Entry 7UZQ (electron microscopy, 2.17 A resolution); this record covers chains K and L of the 4 polymer chains in the assembly.

Chain K:
Name: Blood group Rh(CE) polypeptide
Organism: Homo sapiens
UniProt: P18577 (RHCE_HUMAN); residue numbers follow UniProt; this construct covers 1-417
Amino-acid sequence (417 residues; numbered 1 to 417; the number before each row is that of its first residue):
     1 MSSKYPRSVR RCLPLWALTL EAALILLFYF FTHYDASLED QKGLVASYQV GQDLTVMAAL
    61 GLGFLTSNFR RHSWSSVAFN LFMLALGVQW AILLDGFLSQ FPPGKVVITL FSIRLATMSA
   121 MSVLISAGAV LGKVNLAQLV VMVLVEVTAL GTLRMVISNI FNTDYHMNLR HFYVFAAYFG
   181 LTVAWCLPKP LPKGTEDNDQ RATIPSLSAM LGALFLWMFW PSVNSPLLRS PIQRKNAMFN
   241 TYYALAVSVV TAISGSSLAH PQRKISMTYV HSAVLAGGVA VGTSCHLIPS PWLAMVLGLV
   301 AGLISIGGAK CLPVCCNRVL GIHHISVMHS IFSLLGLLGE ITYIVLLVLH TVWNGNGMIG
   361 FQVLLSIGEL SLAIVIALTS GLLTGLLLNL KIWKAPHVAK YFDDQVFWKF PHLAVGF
Unresolved in the structure: 1, 36-40, 101-104, 191-199, 316-324, 351-359
Swiss-Prot annotation at these positions:
  - natural variant: Trp-16 (C16W: Found in antigen c/Rh4; this construct carries the variant), Ala-36 (A36T: In C(X)/Rh9 antigen), Gln-41 (Q41R: Found in antigen C(W)/Rh8), Leu-60 (L60I: Found in antigen C/Rh2), Asn-68 (N68S: Found in antigen C/Rh2), Pro-103 (P103S: Found in antigen C/Rh2), Arg-154 (R154T: Found in antigen RhEKH), Pro-226 (A226P: Found in antigen E/Rh3; this construct carries the variant), Gln-233 (Q233E: Found in antigen RhEFM), Met-238 (M238V: Found in antigen RhEFM), Leu-245 (L245V: In VS antigen), His-329 (H329D; H329R)

Chain L:
Name: Ammonium transporter Rh type A
Organism: Homo sapiens
UniProt: Q02094 (RHAG_HUMAN); numbering as in UniProt (aligned over 1-409)
Amino-acid sequence (409 residues; numbered 1 to 409; the number before each row is that of its first residue):
     1 MRFTFPLMAI VLEIAMIVLF GLFVEYETDQ TVLEQLNITK PTDMGIFFEL YPLFQDVHVM
    61 IFVGFGFLMT FLKKYGFSSV GINLLVAALG LQWGTIVQGI LQSQGQKFNI GIKNMINADF
   121 SAATVLISFG AVLGKTSPTQ MLIMTILEIV FFAHNEYLVS EIFKASDIGA SMTIHAFGAY
   181 FGLAVAGILY RSGLRKGHEN EESAYYSDLF AMIGTLFLWM FWPSFNSAIA EPGDKQCRAI
   241 VNTYFSLAAC VLTAFAFSSL VEHRGKLNMV HIQNATLAGG VAVGTCADMA IHPFGSMIIG
   301 SIAGMVSVLG YKFLTPLFTT KLRIHDTCGV HNLHGLPGVV GGLAGIVAVA MGASNTSMAM
   361 QAAALGSSIG TAVVGGLMTG LILKLPLWGQ PSDQNCYDDS VYWKVPKTR
Unresolved in the structure: 27-47

Interface between chain K and chain L:
Contacting residue pairs - 118 pairs, chain K then chain L:
  Tyr-5(K) with Arg-264(L)
  Pro-6(K) with Arg-264(L), hydrogen bond (backbone-side chain)
  Arg-7(K) with Arg-264(L)
  Ser-8(K) with Arg-264(L)
  Val-9(K) with Ser-259(L); Arg-264(L), hydrogen bond (backbone-backbone); Gly-265(L)
  Arg-10(K) with Ser-259(L); Leu-260(L), hydrogen bond (side chain-backbone); Val-261(L); Glu-262(L), hydrogen bond (side chain-backbone); His-263(L); Arg-264(L); Gly-265(L)
  Leu-13(K) with Ser-259(L)
  Pro-14(K) with Ala-256(L); Ser-259(L); Leu-260(L)
  Ala-17(K) with Ala-256(L), hydrophobic
  Leu-18(K) with Ala-256(L), hydrophobic; Phe-257(L), hydrophobic
  Glu-21(K) with Ala-249(L); Leu-252(L); Met-297(L); Ser-301(L)
  Leu-24(K) with Met-297(L)
  Ile-25(K) with Met-297(L), hydrophobic; Ile-298(L), hydrophobic; Ser-301(L)
  Phe-28(K) with Phe-245(L), hydrophobic; Met-297(L), hydrophobic
  Tyr-29(K) with Phe-294(L), hydrophobic
  Tyr-34(K) with Cys-237(L), hydrogen bond (side chain-backbone); Arg-238(L), hydrogen bond (side chain-backbone); Val-241(L); Asn-242(L), hydrogen bond; Met-289(L); Ile-291(L); His-292(L), hydrogen bond (side chain-backbone); Pro-293(L)
  Leu-44(K) with Cys-237(L), hydrophobic; Ile-240(L), hydrophobic
  Val-45(K) with Glu-49(L)
  Tyr-48(K) with Leu-53(L), hydrophobic; Pro-223(L); Ser-224(L), hydrogen bond; Ile-240(L), hydrophobic
  Gln-49(K) with Pro-52(L)
  Gln-52(K) with Asp-56(L), hydrogen bond; Phe-221(L); Ser-224(L), hydrogen bond
  Thr-55(K) with Trp-219(L)
  Val-56(K) with Met-220(L), hydrophobic; Phe-221(L), hydrophobic
  Ala-59(K) with Leu-216(L); Met-220(L), hydrophobic
  Leu-60(K) with Phe-217(L), hydrophobic; Met-220(L), hydrophobic
  Phe-64(K) with Leu-209(L), hydrophobic; Ile-213(L), hydrophobic; Leu-216(L), hydrophobic
  Arg-70(K) with Tyr-205(L)
  Arg-71(K) with Tyr-205(L), hydrogen bond (backbone-side chain)
  His-72(K) with Tyr-205(L), hydrogen bond (backbone-side chain)
  Ser-73(K) with Tyr-205(L), hydrogen bond (backbone-side chain); Leu-209(L)
  Trp-74(K) with Tyr-205(L), hydrogen bond (side chain-backbone); Asp-208(L); Leu-209(L); Met-269(L), hydrophobic
  Val-77(K) with Met-212(L), hydrophobic; Leu-216(L), hydrophobic
  Ala-78(K) with Phe-255(L); Ile-272(L), hydrophobic
  Phe-79(K) with Leu-267(L), hydrophobic
  Leu-81(K) with Leu-216(L), hydrophobic; Trp-219(L), hydrophobic
  Phe-82(K) with Val-251(L), hydrophobic; Leu-252(L), hydrophobic; Phe-255(L), hydrophobic
  Leu-84(K) with Trp-219(L), hydrophobic
  Ala-85(K) with Ala-248(L); Val-251(L), hydrophobic; Leu-252(L), hydrophobic
  Leu-86(K) with Leu-252(L)
  Val-88(K) with Tyr-244(L)
  Gln-89(K) with Ala-248(L), hydrogen bond (side chain-backbone); Ala-249(L); Met-297(L)
  Ile-108(K) with Phe-245(L), hydrophobic; Pro-293(L), hydrophobic
  Leu-110(K) with Ile-240(L), hydrophobic
  Ile-113(K) with Val-241(L), hydrophobic; Phe-245(L), hydrophobic
  Leu-136(K) with Phe-255(L), hydrophobic
  Ala-202(K) with Tyr-206(L)
  Ile-204(K) with Tyr-206(L), hydrophobic
  Pro-205(K) with Tyr-206(L)
  Ser-208(K) with Leu-209(L)
  Phe-215(K) with Phe-217(L), hydrophobic
  Asp-404(K) with Tyr-205(L), hydrogen bond
  Gln-405(K) with Lys-266(L)
  Val-406(K) with Lys-266(L), hydrogen bond (backbone-side chain)
  Phe-407(K) with Lys-266(L); Leu-267(L), hydrogen bond (backbone-backbone)
  Trp-408(K) with Lys-266(L); Leu-267(L); Met-269(L), hydrophobic; Ile-272(L), hydrophobic
  Lys-409(K) with Glu-262(L), salt bridge; Lys-266(L); Leu-267(L), hydrogen bond (backbone-backbone); Asn-268(L)
  Phe-410(K) with Tyr-205(L), hydrophobic
  His-412(K) with Glu-202(L)
  Val-415(K) with His-263(L); Arg-264(L)
  Gly-416(K) with Arg-264(L)
Other interface residues (no listed pair), chain K (65 interface residues in all): Gln-41, Ile-92, Thr-117, Leu-211, Pro-411
Other interface residues (no listed pair), chain L (59 interface residues in all): Ala-204, Phe-210, Gly-233, Asp-234, Gln-236, Thr-253, Ala-290

In short:
The interface between chain K and chain L involves 65 residues on one side and 59 on the other; the contacts
include 20 hydrogen bonds and 1 salt bridge. Polar contacts include Lys-409(K)/Glu-262(L), Pro-6(K)/Arg-264(L)
and Arg-10(K)/Leu-260(L).
Chain K is Blood group Rh(CE) polypeptide and chain L is Ammonium transporter Rh type A, both from Homo
sapiens; the structure, Local refinement of RhAG-RhCE-ANK1(AR1-5), from consensus refinement of all classes,
was determined by electron microscopy together with 7UZ3, 7UZU, 7V07, 7V0K, 7V0M, 7V0S and 10 further entries
from the same study.
